2R31 - chain A; structure by X-ray diffraction, 1.00 A resolution.

# Chain A
Molecule: ATP12 ATPase
Source organism: Paracoccus denitrificans
UniProt: A1B060 (A1B060_PARDP); residues 4-239 here correspond to UniProt positions 1-236 (UniProt number = residue number - 3)
Amino-acid sequence (239 residues; numbered 1 to 239; the number before each row is that of its first residue):
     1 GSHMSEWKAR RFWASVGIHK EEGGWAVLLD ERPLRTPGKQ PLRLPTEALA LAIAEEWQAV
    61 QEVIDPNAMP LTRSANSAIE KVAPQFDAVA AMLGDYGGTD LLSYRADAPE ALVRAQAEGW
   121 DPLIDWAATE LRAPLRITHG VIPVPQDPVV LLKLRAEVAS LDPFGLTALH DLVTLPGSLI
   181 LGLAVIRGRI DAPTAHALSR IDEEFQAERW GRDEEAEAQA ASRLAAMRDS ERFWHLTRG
Unresolved in the structure: 1-2, 239
Sequence notes: expression tag (1-3)
From the paper describing this entry:
  - conformationally variable residues (side-chain flip): Asp202

# Overview
From the paper: conformational variability at Asp202.
Chain A is ATP12 ATPase (Paracoccus denitrificans); the structure, Crystal structure of atp12p from paracoccus
denitrificans, was determined by X-ray diffraction, deposited together with 2ZD2.
